Entry 1VFV (X-ray diffraction, 1.85 A resolution); this record covers chain A.

[Chain A]
Protein: PROTEIN (Fusion protein consisting of Kinesin-like protein KIF1A, Kinesin heavy chain isoform 5C and A HIS TAG
Source organism: Mus musculus
Notes: fragment: Motor Domain OF Kinesin-like protein KIF1A and RESIDUES 329-334 OF Kinesin heavy chain isoform 5C
UniProtKB: chimeric construct of P33173, P28738: residues 1-355 from P33173 (KF1A_MOUSE) positions 1-355 (same numbers); residues 356-361 from P28738 positions 329-334 (UniProt number = residue number - 27)
Sequence (366 residues; each row starts with the number of its first residue):
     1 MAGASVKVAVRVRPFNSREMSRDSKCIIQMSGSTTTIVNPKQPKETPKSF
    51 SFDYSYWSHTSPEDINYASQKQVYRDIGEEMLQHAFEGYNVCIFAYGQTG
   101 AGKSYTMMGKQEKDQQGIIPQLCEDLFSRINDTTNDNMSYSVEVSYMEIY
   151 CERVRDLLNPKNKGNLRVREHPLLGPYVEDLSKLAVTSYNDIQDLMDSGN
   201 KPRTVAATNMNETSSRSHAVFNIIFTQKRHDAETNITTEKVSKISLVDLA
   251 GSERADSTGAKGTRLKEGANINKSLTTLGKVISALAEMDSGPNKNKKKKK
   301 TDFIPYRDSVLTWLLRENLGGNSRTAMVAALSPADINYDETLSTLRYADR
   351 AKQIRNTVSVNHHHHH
Disordered / not traced: 1-2, 206-212, 254-268, 289-302, 363-366
Differences from the reference sequence: expression tag (362-366)
Metal / ion sites: Mg2+: Ser104 (together with AMP-PNP)
Residues lining bound ligands: AMP-PNP (ANP; phosphoaminophosphonic acid-adenylate ester): Arg11, Arg13, Pro14, Ser58, Tyr67, Gln98, Thr99, Gly100, Ala101, Gly102, Lys103, Ser104, Tyr105, Lys110, Thr213, Ser214, Ser215, Ala250, Gly251

[Summary]
Chain A binds AMP-PNP.
Chain A is PROTEIN (Fusion protein consisting of Kinesin-like protein KIF1A, Kinesin heavy chain isoform 5C
and A HIS TAG (Mus musculus); the structure, Crystal Structure of the Kif1A Motor Domain Complexed With
Mg-AMPPNP, was determined by X-ray diffraction, deposited together with 1VFW, 1VFX and 1VFZ.
